7K0P - chains E and F of the 8 polymer chains in the assembly; structure by electron microscopy, 3.10 A resolution.

[Chain E]
Name: Serine palmitoyltransferase 1
Organism: Homo sapiens
Notes: EC 2.3.1.50
UniProtKB: O15269 (SPTC1_HUMAN); residue numbers follow UniProt; this construct covers 1-473
Sequence (473 residues; each row starts with the number of its first residue):
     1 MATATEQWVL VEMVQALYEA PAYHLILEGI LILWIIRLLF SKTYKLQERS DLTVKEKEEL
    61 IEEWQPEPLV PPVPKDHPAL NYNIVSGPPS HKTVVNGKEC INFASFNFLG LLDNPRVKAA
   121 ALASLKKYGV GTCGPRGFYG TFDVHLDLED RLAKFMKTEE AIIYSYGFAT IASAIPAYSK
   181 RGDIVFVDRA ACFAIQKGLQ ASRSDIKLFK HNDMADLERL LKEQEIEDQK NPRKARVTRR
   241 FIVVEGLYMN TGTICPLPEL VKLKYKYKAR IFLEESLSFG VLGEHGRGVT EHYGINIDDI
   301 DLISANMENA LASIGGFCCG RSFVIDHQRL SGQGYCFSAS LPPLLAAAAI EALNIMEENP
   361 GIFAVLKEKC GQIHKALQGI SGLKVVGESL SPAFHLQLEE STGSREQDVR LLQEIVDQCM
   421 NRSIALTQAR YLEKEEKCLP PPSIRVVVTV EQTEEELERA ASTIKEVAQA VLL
Not modelled in the structure: 1-9
UniProt features mapped onto this chain:
  - modified residue: Y164 (Phosphotyrosine)
  - natural variant: A20 (A20S: In ALS27), Y23 (Y23F: In ALS27), L38 (L38R: In ALS27; uncertain significance), L39 (deletion: In ALS27), F40 to S41 (deletion: In ALS27), C133 (C133W: In HSAN1A; C133Y: In HSAN1A), V144 (V144D: In HSAN1A), R239 (R239W: In a breast cancer sample), A310 (A310G: Found in a patient with HSAN1A; uncertain significance), S331 (S331F: In HSAN1A; S331Y: In ALS27 and HSAN1A), A352 (A352V: In HSAN1A), G387 (G387A: Does not affect catalytic activity towards serine)
  - mutagenesis: F138 (F138A: Decreased catalytic activity with L-serine and palmitoyl-CoA as substrates), Y164 (Y164F: Increased serine palmitoyltransferase activity and sphingolipid content), F337 (F337A: Strongly decreased catalytic activity with L-serine and palmitoyl-CoA as substrates), S338 (S338A: Decreased catalytic activity with L-serine and palmitoyl-CoA as substrates)
Reported in the primary citation:
  - post-translational modification sites: Y164 (citing earlier work)
  - disease-associated variants - A20S, S331F, S331Y: decreased binding to ORM1-like protein 3 (proposed by the authors, not directly observed)
  - disease-associated variants - A20S, S331F, S331Y (proposed by the authors, not directly observed)

[Chain F]
Name: Serine palmitoyltransferase 2
Organism: Homo sapiens
Notes: EC 2.3.1.50
UniProtKB: O15270 (SPTC2_HUMAN); numbering as in UniProt (aligned over 1-544)
Sequence (544 residues; each row starts with the number of its first residue):
     1 MRPEPGGCCC RRTVRANGCV ANGEVRNGYV RSSAAAAAAA AAGQIHHVTQ NGGLYKRPFN
    61 EAFEETPMLV AVLTYVGYGV LTLFGYLRDF LRYWRIEKCH HATEREEQKD FVSLYQDFEN
   121 FYTRNLYMRI RDNWNRPICS VPGARVDIME RQSHDYNWSF KYTGNIIKGV INMGSYNYLG
   181 FARNTGSCQE AAAKVLEEYG AGVCSTRQEI GNLDKHEELE ELVARFLGVE AAMAYGMGFA
   241 TNSMNIPALV GKGCLILSDE LNHASLVLGA RLSGATIRIF KHNNMQSLEK LLKDAIVYGQ
   301 PRTRRPWKKI LILVEGIYSM EGSIVRLPEV IALKKKYKAY LYLDEAHSIG ALGPTGRGVV
   361 EYFGLDPEDV DVMMGTFTKS FGASGGYIGG KKELIDYLRT HSHSAVYATS LSPPVVEQII
   421 TSMKCIMGQD GTSLGKECVQ QLAENTRYFR RRLKEMGFII YGNEDSPVVP LMLYMPAKIG
   481 AFGREMLKRN IGVVVVGFPA TPIIESRARF CLSAAHTKEI LDTALKEIDE VGDLLQLKYS
   541 RHRL
Not modelled in the structure: 1-52
Modified / non-standard residues: K379 ((2S)-2-amino-6-[[3-hydroxy-2-methyl-5-(phosphonooxymethyl)pyridin-4-yl]methylideneamino]hexanoic acid; LLP)
UniProt features mapped onto this chain:
  - modified residue: K379 (N6-(pyridoxal phosphate)lysine)
  - natural variant: A182 (A182P: In HSAN1C), R183 (R183W: In HSAN1C), V359 (V359M: In HSAN1C loss of normal activity as measured by reduced formation of sphinganine), G382 (G382V: In HSAN1C), I504 (I504F: In HSAN1C loss of normal activity as measured by reduced formation of sphinganine)
  - mutagenesis: Y122 (Y122A: Decreased catalytic activity with L-serine and palmitoyl-CoA as substrates. Does not affect the negative regulation by OMRDL3 and ceramides), L126 (L126W: Some decrease in catalytic activity with L-serine and palmitoyl-CoA as substrates), I130 (I130W: Loss of catalytic activity with L-serine and palmitoyl-CoA as substrates), W134 (W134A: Loss of catalytic activity with L-serine and palmitoyl-CoA as substrates), Y176 (Y176A: Loss of catalytic activity with L-serine and palmitoyl-CoA as substrates), S258 (S258R: Loss of catalytic activity with L-serine and palmitoyl-CoA as substrates), R302 (R302A: Reduces the dimerization propensity with SPTLC1; reduces the dimerization propensity with SPTLC1; when associated with A-305. Does not impair enzymatic activity ...), R304 (R304A: Reduces the dimerization propensity with SPTLC1; when associated with A-302 and A-304. Does not impair enzymatic activity; when associated with A-302 and A-304), R305 (R305A: Reduces the dimerization propensity with SPTLC1; when associated with A-302 and A-304. Does not impair enzymatic activity; when associated with A-302 and A-304), M320 (M320Q: Decreased catalytic activity with L-serine and palmitoyl-CoA as substrates), T378 (T378A: Decreased catalytic activity with L-serine and palmitoyl-CoA as substrates), K379 (K379A: Loss of catalytic activity with L-serine and palmitoyl-CoA as substrates), 3 further mutagenesis entries in UniProt
Reported in the primary citation:
  - mutagenesis - R302A/R304A/R305A: unchanged catalytic activity
  - disease-associated variants - I504F: decreased binding to ORM1-like protein 3 (proposed by the authors, not directly observed)
  - disease-associated variants - I504F (proposed by the authors, not directly observed)

[Interface between chain E and chain F]
Contacting residue pairs (156; chain E residue first):
  L52(E) with Y298(F), hydrophobic
  I61(E) with I296(F), hydrophobic; V297(F), hydrophobic; Y337(F), hydrophobic; K338(F), hydrogen bond (backbone-side chain)
  E62(E) with K338(F), hydrogen bond (backbone-side chain)
  W64(E) with W307(F), hydrogen bond (side chain-backbone); I310(F), hydrophobic; Y337(F); K338(F), hydrogen bond (backbone-side chain)
  Q65(E) with K338(F), hydrogen bond
  P66(E) with K308(F); K338(F)
  E67(E) with K308(F), hydrogen bond (backbone-backbone); K309(F); Y340(F), hydrogen bond (backbone-side chain)
  P68(E) with K309(F); Y340(F)
  L69(E) with L249(F); K309(F); Y340(F)
  V70(E) with L394(F), hydrophobic; Y397(F), hydrophobic
  P71(E) with Y397(F), hydrophobic
  H77(E) with T400(F); H401(F)
  A79(E) with Q208(F)
  L80(E) with D396(F); T400(F)
  Y82(E) with R207(F); Q208(F); N212(F); R399(F), hydrogen bond (side chain-backbone)
  N83(E) with N212(F), hydrogen bond (backbone-side chain)
  V85(E) with I210(F); N212(F); L213(F); D214(F), hydrogen bond (backbone-backbone)
  S86(E) with D214(F)
  G87(E) with Y199(F); L213(F); D214(F)
  P88(E) with E198(F); Y199(F)
  P89(E) with V203(F), hydrophobic
  V95(E) with I210(F), hydrophobic
  N102(E) with I210(F)
  A104(E) with S205(F); I210(F)
  F106(E) with C204(F), hydrogen bond (backbone-backbone)
  L112(E) with A201(F); G202(F)
  K118(E) with E197(F), hydrogen bond (side chain-backbone)
  A121(E) with L196(F), hydrophobic
  L122(E) with A193(F), hydrophobic; L196(F)
  L125(E) with A193(F), hydrophobic
  K126(E) with N184(F), hydrogen bond (backbone-side chain); Q189(F)
  K127(E) with N184(F)
  Y128(E) with C139(F); V141(F)
  V130(E) with G382(F); V415(F), hydrophobic; Q418(F)
  G131(E) with G382(F), hydrogen bond (backbone-backbone)
  T132(E) with P142(F)
  C133(E) with S175(F); Y176(F), hydrogen bond (backbone-backbone); A182(F), hydrophobic
  G134(E) with Y176(F)
  P135(E) with Y176(F)
  R136(E) with N135(F)
  G137(E) with W134(F); N135(F), hydrogen bond (backbone-backbone)
  F138(E) with W134(F); V494(F), hydrophobic
  Y139(E) with R136(F), hydrogen bond; I138(F); G174(F); G492(F); V493(F), hydrogen bond (side chain-backbone); V494(F), hydrophobic
  T141(E) with R136(F); P137(F); I138(F), hydrogen bond (backbone-backbone)
  F142(E) with I138(F); S140(F); P142(F), hydrophobic
  D143(E) with I138(F); C139(F)
  L146(E) with Y162(F)
  Y166(E) with M237(F), hydrophobic; A240(F), hydrophobic; S404(F); A408(F); T409(F), hydrogen bond (side chain-backbone)
  F168(E) with M244(F), hydrophobic; Y407(F), hydrophobic
  Y178(E) with Y115(F)
  F193(E) with H403(F); Y407(F), hydrophobic
  Q200(E) with L272(F), hydrogen bond (side chain-backbone)
  A201(E) with R271(F)
  R236(E) with V112(F)
  T238(E) with V112(F)
  R239(E) with V112(F); S113(F), hydrogen bond (side chain-backbone); L114(F), hydrogen bond (side chain-backbone); Q116(F)
  R240(E) with V112(F)
  K264(E) with Q108(F); F111(F)
  Y265(E) with R105(F), hydrogen bond; E107(F)
  K268(E) with F111(F)
  R270(E) with E104(F), salt bridge; F111(F); V112(F), hydrogen bond (side chain-backbone); L114(F)
  D298(E) with R105(F)
  D301(E) with Q108(F), hydrogen bond
  E308(E) with C204(F), hydrogen bond (backbone-side chain); T409(F), hydrogen bond
  A312(E) with A201(F); C204(F), hydrophobic
  I314(E) with G202(F); T409(F); S410(F)
  R321(E) with T103(F), hydrogen bond (side chain-backbone)
  F323(E) with A102(F); Y115(F), hydrogen bond (backbone-side chain)
  V324(E) with L114(F), hydrophobic; Y115(F)
  H327(E) with Y115(F)
  Q333(E) with F239(F); L268(F)
  F337(E) with F239(F); H263(F); A264(F), hydrophobic
  S338(E) with M237(F); K379(F)
  A339(E) with T378(F); K379(F)
  P342(E) with S384(F)
  L345(E) with S412(F)
  T427(E) with E209(F)
  R430(E) with Q208(F); V406(F); Y407(F)
  Y431(E) with Y407(F)
  L432(E) with H403(F); V406(F), hydrophobic; Y407(F), hydrogen bond (backbone-side chain)
  E436(E) with Y407(F), hydrogen bond
  R445(E) with E209(F), salt bridge
Also at the interface, not in a pair above, chain E (103 interface residues in all): K57, L60, I84, T93, S105, N107, S165, A169, K197, R203, A235, F241, D299, N309, S313, L330, G334, L344, A425, Q428, E435
Also at the interface, not in a pair above, chain F (108 interface residues in all): D110, T123, Y127, I148, N172, N177, A192, G200, M233, G236, K293, P306, D371, V372, A383, E393, S402, A405, P414, R509

[Overview]
103 residues of chain E face 108 of chain F across their interface; the contacts include 32 hydrogen bonds and
2 salt bridges. Polar contacts include R270(E)-E104(F), R445(E)-E209(F) and I61(E)-K338(F). From the paper:
A20S, S331F and S331Y of chain E reduce binding to ORM1-like protein 3; a modification site at Y164(E); 5
substitutions were tested in all.
Here chain E is Serine palmitoyltransferase 1 and chain F is Serine palmitoyltransferase 2, both from Homo
sapiens. Entry 7K0P (Human serine palmitoyltransferase complex SPTLC1/SPLTC2/ssSPTa/ORMDL3, class 4) was
determined by electron microscopy (same publication as 7K0I, 7K0J, 7K0K, 7K0L, 7K0M, 7K0N, 7K0O and 7K0Q).
